PDB entry 4JYA | X-ray diffraction, 3.10 A resolution | chains A and O of the 23 polymer chains in the assembly

# Chain A
Molecule: 16S ribosomal RNA
Organism: Thermus thermophilus
Sequence (1516 nucleotides; numbered 6 to 1521; the number before each row is that of its first residue):
     6 UGGAGAGUUUGAUCCUGGCUCAGGGUGAACGCUGGCGGCGUGCCUAAGAC
    56 AUGCAAGUCGUGCGGGCCGCGGGAUUUUACUCCGUGGUCAGCGGCGGACG
   106 GGUGAGUAACGCGUGGGUGACCUACCCGGAAGAGGGGGACAACCCGGGGA
   156 AACUCGGGCUAAUCCCCCAUGUGGACCCGCCCCUUGGGGUGUGUCCAAAG
   206 GGCUUUGCCCGCUUCCGGAUGGGCCCGCGUCCCAUCAGCUAGUUGGUGGG
   256 GUAAUGGCCCACCAAGGCGACGACGGGUAGCCGGUCUGAGAGGAUGGCCG
   306 GCCACAGGGGCACUGAGACACGGGCCCCACUCCUACGGGAGGCAGCAGUU
   356 AGGAAUCUUCCGCAAUGGGCGCAAGCCUGACGGAGCGACGCCGCUUGGAG
   406 GAAGAAGCCCUUCGGGGUGUAAACUCCUGAACCCGGGACGAAACCCCCGA
   456 CGAGGGGACUGACGGUACCGGGGUAAUAGCGCCGGCCAACUCCGUGCCAG
   506 CAGCCGCGGUAAUACGGAGGGCGCGAGCGUUACCCGGAUUCACUGGGCGU
   556 AAAGGGCGUGUAGGCGGCCUGGGGCGUCCCAUGUGAAAGACCACGGCUCA
   606 ACCGUGGGGGAGCGUGGGAUACGCUCAGGCUAGACGGUGGGAGAGGGUGG
   656 UGGAAUUCCCGGAGUAGCGGUGAAAUGCGCAGAUACCGGGAGGAACGCCG
   706 AUGGCGAAGGCAGCCACCUGGUCCACCCGUGACGCUGAGGCGCGAAAGCG
   756 UGGGGAGCAAACCGGAUUAGAUACCCGGGUAGUCCACGCCCUAAACGAUG
   806 CGCGCUAGGUCUCUGGGUCUCCUGGGGGCCGAAGCUAACGCGUUAAGCGC
   856 GCCGCCUGGGGAGUACGGCCGCAAGGCUGAAACUCAAAGGAAUUGACGGG
   906 GGCCCGCACAAGCGGUGGAGCAUGUGGUUUAAUUCGAAGCAACGCGAAGA
   956 ACCUUACCAGGCCUUGACAUGCUAGGGAACCCGGGUGAAAGCCUGGGGUG
  1006 CCCCGCGAGGGGAGCCCUAGCACAGGUGCUGCAUGGCCGUCGUCAGCUCG
  1056 UGCCGUGAGGUGUUGGGUUAAGUCCCGCAACGAGCGCAACCCCCGCCGUU
  1106 AGUUGCCAGCGGUUCGGCCGGGCACUCUAACGGGACUGCCCGCGAAAGCG
  1156 GGAGGAAGGAGGGGACGACGUCUGGUCAGCAUGGCCCUUACGGCCUGGGC
  1206 GACACACGUGCUACAAUGCCCACUACAAAGCGAUGCCACCCGGCAACGGG
  1256 GAGCUAAUCGCAAAAAGGUGGGCCCAGUUCGGAUUGGGGUCUGCAACCCG
  1306 ACCCCAUGAAGCCGGAAUCGCUAGUAAUCGCGGAUCAGCCAUGCCGCGGU
  1356 GAAUACGUUCCCGGGCCUUGUACACACCGCCCGUCACGCCAUGGGAGCGG
  1406 GCUCUACCCGAAGUCGCCGGGAGCCUACGGGCAGGCGCCGAGGGUAGGGC
  1456 CCGUGACUGGGGCGAAGUCGUAACAAGGUAGCUGUACCGGAAGGUGCGGC
  1506 UGGAUCACCUCCUUUC
Sequence notes: conflict A79 (G131378 in 55771382)
Ligand contacts:
  - Mg2+ (MG), molecule 1: G12, U13, G22, G23, C24
  - Mg2+ (MG), molecule 2: U13, U14, C510, G511, A892
  - Mg2+ (MG), molecule 3: U14, U15, G16, A17
  - Mg2+ (MG), molecule 4: U14, A893, G894
  - Mg2+ (MG), molecule 5: U21, G22, A547, G551, G552, A557
  - Mg2+ (MG), molecule 6: C502, G514, A1470
  - Mg2+ (MG), molecule 7: U555, A556, A557, A558
  - Mg2+ (MG), molecule 8: G941, A942, G1180, U1181
  - Mg2+ (MG), molecule 9: G1036, C1037, U1178, G1179, G1180, U1181
  - Mg2+ (MG), molecule 10: G1036, G1040, G1041, C1042, G1180, U1181
  - Mg2+ (MG), molecule 11: C1037, U1178, G1179, G1180
  - Mg2+ (MG), molecule 12: G1384, C1385, C1386
  - paromomycin (PAR): G1388, U1389, C1390, A1391, C1392, G1467, C1468, G1469, A1470, A1471, G1472, U1473, C1474

# Chain O
Molecule: 30S ribosomal protein S15
Organism: Thermus thermophilus
UniProt: Q5SJ76 (RS15_THET8); residue numbers follow UniProt; this construct covers 2-89
Amino-acid sequence (88 residues; row label = number of the first residue in the row):
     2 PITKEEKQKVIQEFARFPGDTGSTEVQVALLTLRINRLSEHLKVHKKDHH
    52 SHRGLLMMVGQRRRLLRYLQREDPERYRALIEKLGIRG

# Chain A / chain O interface
Pairs across the interface (72):
  G563(A) - Arg54(O)  hydrogen bond to the phosphate
  U564(A) - Arg54(O)  salt bridge to the phosphate
  U564(A) - Leu57(O)  sugar contact
  U564(A) - Met58(O)  sugar contact
  G565(A) - Leu57(O)  phosphate contact
  G565(A) - Met58(O)  phosphate contact
  G565(A) - Gly61(O)  phosphate contact
  G565(A) - Arg64(O)  phosphate contact
  G565(A) - Arg65(O)  salt bridge to the phosphate
  U566(A) - Arg64(O)  salt bridge to the phosphate
  U566(A) - Arg68(O)  salt bridge to the phosphate
  C640(A) - Gln28(O)  hydrogen bond to the sugar
  C640(A) - Gln62(O)  sugar contact
  G641(A) - Thr22(O)  hydrogen bond to the base
  G641(A) - Gly23(O)  sugar contact
  G641(A) - Gln28(O)  hydrogen bond to the sugar
  G641(A) - Leu31(O)  phosphate contact
  G642(A) - Lys8(O)  salt bridge to the phosphate
  G642(A) - Ile12(O)  phosphate contact
  G642(A) - Thr22(O)  sugar contact
  G642(A) - Leu31(O)  phosphate contact
  U643(A) - Lys8(O)  salt bridge to the phosphate
  U643(A) - Gln9(O)  sugar contact
  G644(A) - Lys5(O)  phosphate contact
  G650(A) - His51(O)  sugar contact
  G650(A) - Ser52(O)  hydrogen bond to the base
  G651(A) - His42(O)  base contact
  G651(A) - Asp49(O)  hydrogen bond to the sugar
  G651(A) - His50(O)  sugar contact
  G651(A) - His51(O)  sugar contact
  G652(A) - His46(O)  sugar contact
  G652(A) - Lys48(O)  phosphate contact
  G652(A) - Asp49(O)  sugar contact
  U653(A) - His46(O)  sugar contact
  A712(A) - Arg54(O)  salt bridge to the phosphate
  A713(A) - His51(O)  base contact
  G714(A) - His51(O)  hydrogen bond to the base
  C723(A) - Pro2(O)  phosphate contact
  C723(A) - His42(O)  hydrogen bond to the sugar
  U724(A) - Pro2(O)  phosphate contact
  U724(A) - Leu39(O)  phosphate contact
  U724(A) - His42(O)  hydrogen bond to the sugar
  U724(A) - Ser52(O)  hydrogen bond to the sugar
  G725(A) - Arg35(O)  salt bridge to the phosphate
  G725(A) - Leu39(O)  sugar contact
  G725(A) - His51(O)  sugar contact
  G725(A) - Ser52(O)  hydrogen bond to the sugar
  G725(A) - Gly55(O)  sugar contact
  G726(A) - Arg35(O)  salt bridge to the phosphate
  G726(A) - Met58(O)  sugar contact
  C733(A) - Thr22(O)  base contact
  G734(A) - Phe18(O)  phosphate contact
  G734(A) - Asp21(O)  hydrogen bond to the sugar
  G734(A) - Thr22(O)  hydrogen bond to the sugar
  G734(A) - Gly23(O)  hydrogen bond to the sugar
  G734(A) - Ser24(O)  sugar contact
  G734(A) - Gln28(O)  base contact
  U735(A) - Phe18(O)  phosphate contact
  U735(A) - Gly23(O)  sugar contact
  U735(A) - Ser24(O)  sugar contact
  U735(A) - Thr25(O)  sugar contact
  G736(A) - Tyr69(O)  hydrogen bond to the phosphate
  A737(A) - Tyr69(O)  hydrogen bond to the phosphate
  C738(A) - Arg65(O)  phosphate contact
  C738(A) - Leu66(O)  sugar contact
  C738(A) - Tyr69(O)  sugar contact
  C738(A) - Arg72(O)  salt bridge to the phosphate
  G739(A) - Arg65(O)  salt bridge to the phosphate
  G747(A) - His53(O)  sugar contact
  C748(A) - His50(O)  salt bridge to the phosphate
  C792(A) - Lys48(O)  phosphate contact
  G793(A) - Lys48(O)  salt bridge to the phosphate
Other interface residues (no listed pair), chain A (33 interface residues in all): G711, G749
Other interface residues (no listed pair), chain O (39 interface residues in all): Gly20, Arg38, Met59, Arg77

# In short
33 residues of chain A and 39 residues of chain O are in contact, with 16 hydrogen bonds and 13 salt bridges.
Among the polar pairs are G641(A)-Thr22(O), G650(A)-Ser52(O) and G714(A)-His51(O). Bound to chain A: 12 copies
of Mg2+ and paromomycin.
Here chain A is 16S ribosomal RNA and chain O is 30S ribosomal protein S15, both from Thermus thermophilus.
Entry 4JYA (Crystal structures of pseudouridinilated stop codons with ASLs) was determined by X-ray
diffraction, deposited together with 4JV5 and 4K0K.
